6OVY - chains C and I of the 9 polymer chains in the assembly; structure by X-ray diffraction, 3.00 A resolution.

Chain C:
Name: DNA-directed RNA polymerase subunit beta
From: Thermus thermophilus
Notes: EC 2.7.7.6
UniProt: Q8RQE9 (RPOB_THET8); numbering as in UniProt (aligned over 1-1119)
Sequence (1119 residues; each row starts with the number of its first residue):
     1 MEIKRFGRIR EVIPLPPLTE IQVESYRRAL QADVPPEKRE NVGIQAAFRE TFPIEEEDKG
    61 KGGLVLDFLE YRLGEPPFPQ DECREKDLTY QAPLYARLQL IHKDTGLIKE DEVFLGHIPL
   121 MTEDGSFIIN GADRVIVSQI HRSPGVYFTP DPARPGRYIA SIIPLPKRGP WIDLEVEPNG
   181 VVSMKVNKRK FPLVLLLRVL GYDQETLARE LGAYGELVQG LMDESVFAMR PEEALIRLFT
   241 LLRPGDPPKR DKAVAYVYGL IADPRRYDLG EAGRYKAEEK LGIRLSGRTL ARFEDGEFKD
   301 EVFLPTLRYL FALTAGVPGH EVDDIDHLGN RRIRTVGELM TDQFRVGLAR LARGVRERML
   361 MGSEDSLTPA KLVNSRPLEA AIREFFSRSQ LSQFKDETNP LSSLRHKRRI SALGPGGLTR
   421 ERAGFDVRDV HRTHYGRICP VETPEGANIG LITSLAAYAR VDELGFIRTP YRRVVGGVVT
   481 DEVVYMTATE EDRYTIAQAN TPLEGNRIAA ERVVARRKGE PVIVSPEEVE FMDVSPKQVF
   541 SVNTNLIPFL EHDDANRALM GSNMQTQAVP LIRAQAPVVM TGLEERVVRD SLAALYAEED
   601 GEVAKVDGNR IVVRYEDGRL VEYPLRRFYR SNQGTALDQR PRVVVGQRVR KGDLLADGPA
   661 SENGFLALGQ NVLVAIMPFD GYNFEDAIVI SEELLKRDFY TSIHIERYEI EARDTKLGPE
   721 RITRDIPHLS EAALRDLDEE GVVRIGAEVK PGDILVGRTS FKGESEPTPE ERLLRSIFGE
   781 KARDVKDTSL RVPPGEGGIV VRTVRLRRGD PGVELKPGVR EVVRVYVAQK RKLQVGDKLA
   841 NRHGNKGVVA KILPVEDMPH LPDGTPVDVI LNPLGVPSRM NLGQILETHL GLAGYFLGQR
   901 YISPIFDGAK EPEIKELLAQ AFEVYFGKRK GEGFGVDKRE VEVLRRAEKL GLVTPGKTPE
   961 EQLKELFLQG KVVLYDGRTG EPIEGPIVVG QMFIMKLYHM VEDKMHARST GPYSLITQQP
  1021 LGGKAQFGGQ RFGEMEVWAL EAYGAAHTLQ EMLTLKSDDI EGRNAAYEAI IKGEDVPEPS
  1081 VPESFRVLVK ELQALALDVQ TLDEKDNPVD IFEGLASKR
Not modelled in the structure: 57-63, 1119

Chain I:
Molecule: 4-nt RNA strand
Sequence (4 nucleotides; numbered 2 to 5; the number before each row is that of its first residue):
     2 XGGG
Modified residues: GTP (guanosine-5'-triphosphate) at position 2

Interface between chain C and chain I:
Pairs across the interface (14):
  Gln390(C) - GTP_2(I)
  Gln393(C) - GTP_2(I)
  Arg409(C) - G3(I)  salt bridge to the phosphate
  Leu413(C) - GTP_2(I)
  Arg420(C) - GTP_2(I)
  Pro444(C) - G3(I)  phosphate contact
  Asn448(C) - GTP_2(I)
  Asn448(C) - G3(I)  hydrogen bond to the phosphate
  Ile452(C) - GTP_2(I)
  Gln567(C) - G3(I)  phosphate contact
  Lys838(C) - G4(I)  hydrogen bond to the phosphate
  Lys838(C) - G5(I)  salt bridge to the phosphate
  Lys846(C) - G5(I)  salt bridge to the phosphate
  His999(C) - G4(I)  sugar contact
Also at the interface, not in a pair above, chain C (14 interface residues in all): Glu445, Lys1004

Overview:
14 residues of chain C and 4 residues of chain I are in contact; the contacts include 2 hydrogen bonds and 3
salt bridges. Polar contacts include Asn448(C)-G3(I), Lys838(C)-G4(I) and Arg409(C)-G3(I).
Here chain C is DNA-directed RNA polymerase subunit beta (Thermus thermophilus) and chain I is a 4-nt RNA
strand. Entry 6OVY (X-ray crystal structure of a bacterial reiterative transcription complex of pyrG promoter
variant -1C) was determined by X-ray diffraction (same publication as 6OVR, 6OW3, 6OY5, 6OY6, 6OY7, 6P70 and
6P71).
